PDB entry 5HR6 | X-ray diffraction, 2.88 A resolution | chains A and C

# Chain A
Molecule: RlmN methylase
Source organism: Escherichia coli
UniProt: A7ZPW0 (RLMN_ECO24); numbering as in UniProt (aligned over 1-384)
Amino-acid sequence (404 residues; row label = number of the first residue in the row):
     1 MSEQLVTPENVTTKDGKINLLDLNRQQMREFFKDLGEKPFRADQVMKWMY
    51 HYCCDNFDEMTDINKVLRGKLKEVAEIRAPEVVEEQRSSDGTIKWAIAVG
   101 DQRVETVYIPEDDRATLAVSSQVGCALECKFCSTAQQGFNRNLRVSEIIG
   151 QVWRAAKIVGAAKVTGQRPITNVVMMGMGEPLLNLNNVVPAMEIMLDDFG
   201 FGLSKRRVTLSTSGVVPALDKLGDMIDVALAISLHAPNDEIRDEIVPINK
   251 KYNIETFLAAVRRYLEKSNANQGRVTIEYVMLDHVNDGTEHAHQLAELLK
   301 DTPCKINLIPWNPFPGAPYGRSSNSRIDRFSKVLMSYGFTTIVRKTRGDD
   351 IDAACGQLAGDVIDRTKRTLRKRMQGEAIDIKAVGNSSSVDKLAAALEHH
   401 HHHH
Not modelled in the structure: 1-17, 372-404
Modified / non-standard residues: Cys-355 (S-methylcysteine; SMC)
Construct notes: engineered mutation Ala-118 (Cys in A7ZPW0); expression tag (385-404)
UniProt features mapped onto this chain:
  - active site: Glu-105 (Proton acceptor), Cys-355 (S-methylcysteine intermediate)
  - binding site ([4Fe-4S] cluster): Cys-125, Cys-129, Cys-132
  - binding site (S-adenosyl-L-methionine): Gly-179, Glu-180, Ser-211, Ser-233 to His-235, Asn-312
From the paper describing this entry:
  - mutagenesis - C118A: abolished catalytic activity (citing earlier work)
  - specificity-determining residues: Arg-206
  - mutagenesis - R206A: abolished catalytic activity on tRNAGlu
  - mutagenesis - R206A: unchanged catalytic activity on 155-mer rRNA substrate

# Chain C
Molecule: tRNA Glu
Source organism: Escherichia coli
Sequence (68 nucleotides; each row starts with the number of its first residue):
     2 CCCCUUCGUCUAGAGGCCCAGGACACCGCCCUUUCACGGCGGUAACAGGG
    52 GUUCGAAUCCCCUAGGGG

# Interface between chain A and chain C
Pairs across the interface (78; chain A residue first):
  Phe-40(A) / G67(C)  sugar contact
  Arg-41(A) / G67(C)  phosphate contact
  Arg-41(A) / G68(C)  salt bridge to the phosphate
  Lys-47(A) / C11(C)  salt bridge to the phosphate
  His-51(A) / U10(C)  sugar contact
  Thr-61(A) / G68(C)  phosphate contact
  Asp-62(A) / G68(C)  sugar contact
  Asn-64(A) / G68(C)  hydrogen bond to the phosphate
  Asn-64(A) / G69(C)  phosphate contact
  Lys-65(A) / G69(C)  phosphate contact
  Arg-68(A) / G69(C)  salt bridge to the phosphate
  Ile-109(A) / A37(C)  base contact
  Arg-114(A) / C36(C)  sugar contact
  Arg-114(A) / C38(C)  salt bridge to the phosphate
  Arg-114(A) / G39(C)  salt bridge to the phosphate
  Thr-116(A) / A37(C)  sugar contact
  Thr-116(A) / C38(C)  hydrogen bond to the phosphate
  Ala-118(A) / A37(C)  base contact
  Lys-163(A) / C11(C)  phosphate contact
  Arg-168(A) / A24(C)  hydrogen bond to the sugar
  Arg-168(A) / C25(C)  hydrogen bond to the sugar
  Asn-172(A) / C38(C)  hydrogen bond to the phosphate
  Asn-172(A) / G39(C)  hydrogen bond to the phosphate
  Val-174(A) / A37(C)  phosphate contact
  Val-174(A) / C38(C)  phosphate contact
  Met-176(A) / A37(C)  base contact
  Asp-198(A) / G9(C)  hydrogen bond to the sugar
  Asp-198(A) / U10(C)  sugar contact
  Asp-198(A) / A26(C)  sugar contact
  Phe-199(A) / U10(C)  sugar contact
  Gly-202(A) / C25(C)  sugar contact
  Gly-202(A) / A26(C)  sugar contact
  Leu-203(A) / A26(C)  phosphate contact
  Ser-204(A) / A26(C)  phosphate contact
  Ser-204(A) / C27(C)  hydrogen bond to the phosphate
  Lys-205(A) / C27(C)  hydrogen bond to the phosphate
  Lys-205(A) / C28(C)  salt bridge to the phosphate
  Arg-206(A) / C28(C)  base contact
  Arg-206(A) / G29(C)  hydrogen bond to the base
  Arg-206(A) / C30(C)  base contact
  Arg-206(A) / C38(C)  sugar contact
  Arg-206(A) / G40(C)  base contact
  Arg-207(A) / A26(C)  salt bridge to the phosphate
  Arg-207(A) / G39(C)  salt bridge to the phosphate
  Thr-209(A) / C38(C)  base contact
  Ala-229(A) / C38(C)  base contact
  Leu-230(A) / C38(C)  hydrogen bond to the base
  Asn-269(A) / C28(C)  hydrogen bond to the phosphate
  Asn-269(A) / G29(C)  phosphate contact
  Asn-271(A) / C38(C)  hydrogen bond to the base
  Gln-272(A) / C30(C)  hydrogen bond to the base
  Gln-272(A) / C31(C)  hydrogen bond to the base
  Gln-272(A) / C32(C)  hydrogen bond to the base
  Arg-274(A) / C32(C)  salt bridge to the phosphate
  Arg-274(A) / U33(C)  salt bridge to the phosphate
  Arg-274(A) / C38(C)  hydrogen bond to the base
  Val-275(A) / C38(C)  base contact
  Thr-276(A) / C38(C)  base contact
  Lys-305(A) / C32(C)  hydrogen bond to the base
  Lys-305(A) / C36(C)  hydrogen bond to the base
  Lys-305(A) / C38(C)  hydrogen bond to the base
  Lys-305(A) / G39(C)  base contact
  Asn-307(A) / C36(C)  sugar contact
  Asn-307(A) / A37(C)  hydrogen bond to the phosphate
  Met-335(A) / U34(C)  base contact
  Gly-338(A) / U33(C)  phosphate contact
  Phe-339(A) / U33(C)  sugar contact
  Thr-340(A) / C32(C)  hydrogen bond to the sugar
  Thr-340(A) / U33(C)  hydrogen bond to the phosphate
  Thr-340(A) / U34(C)  sugar contact
  Ile-342(A) / C36(C)  phosphate contact
  Ile-342(A) / A37(C)  phosphate contact
  Arg-344(A) / A37(C)  hydrogen bond to the sugar
  Lys-345(A) / A37(C)  phosphate contact
  Arg-347(A) / A37(C)  hydrogen bond to the base
  Ala-353(A) / A37(C)  hydrogen bond to the base
  Ala-354(A) / A37(C)  base contact
  Cys-355(A) / A37(C)  covalent bond
Other interface residues (no listed pair), chain A (53 interface residues in all): Lys-38, Ile-63, Val-107, Thr-341, Val-343
Other interface residues (no listed pair), chain C (25 interface residues in all): U12, U35, G66

# In short
Chain A and chain C form an interface of 53 and 25 residues respectively, with 1 covalent bond, 26 hydrogen
bonds and 10 salt bridges. Polar contacts include Arg-206(A)/G29(C), Leu-230(A)/C38(C) and Asn-271(A)/C38(C).
From the paper: C118A of chain A abolishes catalytic activity; the specificity determinant Arg-206(A).
Here chain A is RlmN methylase and chain C is tRNA Glu, both from Escherichia coli. Entry 5HR6 (X-ray crystal
structure of C118A RlmN with cross-linked tRNA purified from Escherichia coli) was determined by X-ray
diffraction (same publication as 5HR7).
